Entry 8EOW (electron microscopy, 3.90 A resolution); this record covers chains C and B of the 8 polymer chains in the assembly.

Chain C (and B):
Protein: Potassium voltage-gated channel subfamily H member 1
Source organism: Rattus norvegicus
Notes: chain B of this document is another copy of the same molecule, construct and numbering; everything in this record applies to it too
Reference sequence: Q63472 (KCNH1_RAT); residue numbers follow UniProt; this construct covers 10-722
Sequence (713 residues; row label = number of the first residue in the row):
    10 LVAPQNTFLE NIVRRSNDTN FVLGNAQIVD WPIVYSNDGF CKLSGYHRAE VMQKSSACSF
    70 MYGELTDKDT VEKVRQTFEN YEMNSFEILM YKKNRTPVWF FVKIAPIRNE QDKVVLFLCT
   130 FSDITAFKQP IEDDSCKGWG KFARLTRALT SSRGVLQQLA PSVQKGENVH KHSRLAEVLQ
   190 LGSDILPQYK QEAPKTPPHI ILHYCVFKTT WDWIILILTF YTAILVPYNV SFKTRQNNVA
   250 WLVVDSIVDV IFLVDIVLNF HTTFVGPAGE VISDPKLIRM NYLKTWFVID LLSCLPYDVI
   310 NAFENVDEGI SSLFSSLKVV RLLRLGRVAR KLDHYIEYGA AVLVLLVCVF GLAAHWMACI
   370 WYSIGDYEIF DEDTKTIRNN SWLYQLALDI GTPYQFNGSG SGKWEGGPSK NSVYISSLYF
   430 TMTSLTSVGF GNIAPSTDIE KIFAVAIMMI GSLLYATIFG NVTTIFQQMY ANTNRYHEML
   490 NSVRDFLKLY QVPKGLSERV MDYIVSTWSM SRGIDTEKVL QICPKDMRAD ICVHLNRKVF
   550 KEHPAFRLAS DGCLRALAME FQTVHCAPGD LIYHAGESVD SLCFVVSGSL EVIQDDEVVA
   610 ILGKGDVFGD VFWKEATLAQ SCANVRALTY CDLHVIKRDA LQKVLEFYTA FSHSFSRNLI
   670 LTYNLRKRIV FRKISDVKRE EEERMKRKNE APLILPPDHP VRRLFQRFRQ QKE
Unresolved in the structure: 407-411, 697-703
Swiss-Prot annotation at these positions:
  - region: F151 to R162 (Required for phosphatidylinositol bisphosphate binding), Y672 to L674 (Interaction with cyclic nucleotide-binding pocket)
  - motif: S436 to N441 (Selectivity filter)
  - glycosylation (N-linked (GlcNAc...) asparagine): N388, N406

Interface between chain C and chain B:
Pairs across the interface - 91 pairs, chain C then chain B:
  L10(C) with S515(B)
  A12(C) with Y639(B)
  Q14(C) with L637(B); T638(B); Y639(B)
  N15(C) with L637(B), hydrogen bond (backbone-backbone); T638(B), hydrogen bond (backbone-side chain)
  L18(C) with S598(B); I610(B), hydrophobic
  N34(C) with E606(B); V607(B), hydrogen bond (side chain-backbone)
  Q36(C) with K682(B); I683(B)
  I37(C) with F680(B), hydrophobic; R681(B)
  V38(C) with R681(B), hydrogen bond (backbone-backbone); I683(B), hydrophobic
  V43(C) with V607(B); V608(B); A609(B); I610(B), hydrogen bond (backbone-backbone)
  Y44(C) with I610(B)
  H56(C) with I669(B)
  R57(C) with D615(B), salt bridge
  Q62(C) with V608(B); I678(B)
  Y198(C) with E600(B), hydrogen bond; V607(B)
  I345(C) with Y479(B)
  E346(C) with T482(B); H486(B), salt bridge
  V351(C) with Y479(B)
  N389(C) with I399(B), hydrogen bond (side chain-backbone)
  F429(C) with F439(B), hydrophobic
  S436(C) with S436(B); V437(B)
  V437(C) with V437(B)
  G438(C) with V437(B); G438(B)
  G440(C) with F439(B)
  A443(C) with N441(B)
  P444(C) with N441(B)
  D447(C) with S421(B)
  K450(C) with I424(B); S425(B), hydrogen bond; Y428(B)
  V454(C) with M431(B), hydrophobic
  M457(C) with T432(B); T435(B); V437(B), hydrophobic; F439(B), hydrophobic
  M458(C) with F359(B), hydrophobic; M431(B), hydrophobic
  S461(C) with T435(B); Y464(B), hydrogen bond
  A465(C) with F468(B), hydrophobic; V471(B)
  T466(C) with V471(B); F475(B)
  F468(C) with F468(B), hydrophobic
  G469(C) with T472(B)
  N470(C) with F475(B)
  T472(C) with T472(B)
  T473(C) with F475(B); Q476(B), hydrogen bond (side chain-backbone)
  Q477(C) with Y479(B), hydrogen bond (side chain-backbone); A480(B); N483(B), hydrogen bond
  I523(C) with S491(B); F495(B), hydrophobic
  V528(C) with F495(B), hydrophobic
  C532(C) with V509(B), hydrophobic
  P533(C) with Y512(B)
  K534(C) with E586(B), salt bridge
  D535(C) with L580(B)
  M536(C) with L505(B), hydrophobic; R508(B)
  D539(C) with L505(B)
  I540(C) with L505(B), hydrophobic
  H543(C) with Q500(B), hydrogen bond (side chain-backbone); V501(B); P502(B)
  L544(C) with Y499(B), hydrophobic
  D560(C) with H583(B); A584(B)
  G561(C) with A584(B)
  R564(C) with H583(B); E586(B), salt bridge
  H574(C) with Y499(B)
  F656(C) with S587(B)
  Y657(C) with G585(B)
Also at the interface, not in a pair above, chain C (77 interface residues in all): V11, P13, L32, I42, A58, M61, L125, E279, S433, F439, I442, S445, I451, A453, Y464, Q476, M519, G522, T525, I531
Also at the interface, not in a pair above, chain B (74 interface residues in all): L395, D398, I467, E487, V492, D494, L498, I513, S518, P577, D579, L627, Q629, L670, T671

Summary:
Chain C and chain B form an interface of 77 and 74 residues respectively, with 13 hydrogen bonds and 4 salt
bridges. Polar contacts include R57(C)-D615(B), E346(C)-H486(B) and K534(C)-E586(B).
Both chains are Potassium voltage-gated channel subfamily H member 1 (Rattus norvegicus). Entry 8EOW (Eag Kv
channel with voltage sensor in the up conformation) was determined by electron microscopy together with 8EP0
and 8EP1 from the same study.
